Entry 8JV5 (electron microscopy, 3.23 A resolution); this record covers chains A and B of the 3 polymer chains in the assembly.

Chain A (and B):
Molecule: P2X purinoceptor
Organism: Danio rerio
Notes: chain B of this document is another copy of the same molecule, construct and numbering; everything in this record applies to it too
UniProtKB: Q6NYR1 (Q6NYR1_DANRE); numbering as in UniProt (aligned over 9-359)
Amino-acid sequence (351 residues; numbered 9 to 359; the number before each row is that of its first residue):
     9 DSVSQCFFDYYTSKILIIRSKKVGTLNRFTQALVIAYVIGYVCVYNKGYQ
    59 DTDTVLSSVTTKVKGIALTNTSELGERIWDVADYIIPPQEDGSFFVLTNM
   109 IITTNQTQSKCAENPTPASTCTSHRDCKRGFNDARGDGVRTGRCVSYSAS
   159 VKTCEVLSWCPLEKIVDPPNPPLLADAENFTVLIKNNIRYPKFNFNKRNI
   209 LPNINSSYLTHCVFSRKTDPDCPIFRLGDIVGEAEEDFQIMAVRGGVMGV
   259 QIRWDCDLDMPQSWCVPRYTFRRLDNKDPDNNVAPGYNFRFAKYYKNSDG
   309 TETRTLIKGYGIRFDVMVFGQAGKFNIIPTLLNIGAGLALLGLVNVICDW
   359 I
Not modelled in the structure: 9-42, 359
Sequence notes: engineered mutation Arg252 (His in Q6NYR1)
Disulfide bonds: Cys119-Cys168, Cys129-Cys152, Cys135-Cys162, Cys220-Cys230, Cys264-Cys273
Covalently attached groups: N-acetylglucosamine (NAG) linked to Asn78, Asn187, Asn213
Residues lining bound ligands: P73 (1-[2,6-bis(bromanyl)-4-propan-2-yl-phenyl]-3-pyridin-3-yl-urea): Arg85, Trp87, Ala90, Asp91, Ile93, Ile94, Pro96, Leu105, Met108, Ile110, Phe299, Lys301, Ile315
Reported in the primary citation:
  - binding site for P73: Trp87, Asp91, Ile94, Met108, Ile110, Phe299, Lys301, Tyr302, Ile315
  - conformationally variable residues (domain motion, side-chain flip): Ile110, Thr149, Lys301

Interface between chain A and chain B:
Contacting residue pairs - 60 pairs, chain A then chain B:
  Leu64(A) with Met325(B), hydrophobic; Phe327(B), hydrophobic
  Ser66(A) with Leu282(B)
  Val67(A) with Arg321(B), hydrogen bond (backbone-side chain)
  Thr68(A) with Tyr295(B); Arg321(B)
  Lys70(A) with Asn296(B), hydrogen bond (side chain-backbone)
  Ile74(A) with Asn140(B), hydrogen bond (backbone-side chain); Gly144(B); Asp145(B); Gly146(B)
  Leu76(A) with Val147(B), hydrophobic
  Glu84(A) with Leu165(B)
  Arg85(A) with Gln116(B); Glu310(B), salt bridge
  Ile86(A) with Gln116(B), hydrogen bond (backbone-side chain); Val147(B), hydrophobic; Leu165(B), hydrophobic; Ser166(B); Trp167(B)
  Asp88(A) with Arg312(B), salt bridge
  Ala90(A) with Tyr302(B), hydrogen bond (backbone-side chain)
  Asp91(A) with Trp167(B); Tyr302(B), hydrogen bond; Arg312(B), salt bridge
  Gln97(A) with Ile94(B); Pro95(B); Glu98(B), hydrogen bond; Phe103(B); Tyr295(B), hydrogen bond; Arg321(B)
  Asp99(A) with Tyr295(B), hydrogen bond; Arg321(B), salt bridge
  Leu191(A) with Val291(B), hydrophobic
  Lys193(A) with Val291(B), hydrogen bond (side chain-backbone); Ala292(B)
  Asn195(A) with Arg280(B); Leu282(B)
  Arg197(A) with Gln259(B); Arg280(B)
  Pro199(A) with Phe327(B), hydrophobic
  Arg206(A) with Asp283(B); Asn284(B)
  Ile208(A) with Asn289(B)
  Leu209(A) with Asn289(B)
  Pro210(A) with Asn289(B)
  Ile212(A) with Asn289(B)
  Ser214(A) with Asp288(B), hydrogen bond (backbone-backbone); Asn290(B)
  Leu217(A) with Asn289(B)
  Lys301(A) with Tyr302(B)
  Tyr303(A) with Lys304(B); Glu310(B), hydrogen bond
  Ile336(A) with Asn54(B)
  Leu340(A) with Val50(B), hydrophobic; Asn341(B); Ala344(B), hydrophobic
  Ile342(A) with Leu351(B), hydrophobic
  Gly343(A) with Ala347(B)
  Leu346(A) with Leu351(B), hydrophobic
Interface residues without a listed pair, chain A (41 interface residues in all): Ser65, Val89, Pro96, Glu98, Asn204, Asn213, Pro337
Interface residues without a listed pair, chain B (48 interface residues in all): Asp141, Phe297, Arg298, Phe299, Ala300, Tyr303, Leu314, Asp323, Gly345, Leu348
Interface features reported in the paper:
  - residue pairs: Arg85(A)-Glu310(B) (salt bridge), Asp91(A)-Tyr302(B) (hydrogen bond), Lys301(A)-Tyr302(B) (cation-pi contact), Tyr302(B)-Ala90(A) (backbone contact)

Summary:
The interface between chain A and chain B involves 41 residues on one side and 48 on the other; the contacts
include 12 hydrogen bonds and 4 salt bridges. Polar contacts include Arg85(A)-Glu310(B), Asp88(A)-Arg312(B)
and Asp91(A)-Arg312(B). The authors report a salt bridge between Arg85(A) and Glu310(B); a hydrogen bond
between Asp91(A) and Tyr302(B); a cation-pi contact between Lys301(A) and Tyr302(B). From the paper: a binding
site for P73 at Trp87(A), Asp91(A) and Ile94(A) among others; conformational variability at Ile110(A),
Thr149(A) and Lys301(A).
Both chains are P2X purinoceptor (Danio rerio). Entry 8JV5 (Cryo-EM structure of the zebrafish P2X4 receptor
in complex with BX430) was determined by electron microscopy together with 8JV6 from the same study.
